PDB entry 4DMF | X-ray diffraction, 2.12 A resolution | chains A and B

# Chain A (and B)
Name: Putative hydrolase
Source organism: Pseudomonas aeruginosa
Notes: fragment: Cif; chain B of this document is another copy of the same molecule, construct and numbering; everything in this record applies to it too
Reference sequence: Q02P97 (Q02P97_PSEAB); residue numbers follow UniProt; this construct covers 25-319
Chain sequence (301 residues; each row starts with the number of its first residue):
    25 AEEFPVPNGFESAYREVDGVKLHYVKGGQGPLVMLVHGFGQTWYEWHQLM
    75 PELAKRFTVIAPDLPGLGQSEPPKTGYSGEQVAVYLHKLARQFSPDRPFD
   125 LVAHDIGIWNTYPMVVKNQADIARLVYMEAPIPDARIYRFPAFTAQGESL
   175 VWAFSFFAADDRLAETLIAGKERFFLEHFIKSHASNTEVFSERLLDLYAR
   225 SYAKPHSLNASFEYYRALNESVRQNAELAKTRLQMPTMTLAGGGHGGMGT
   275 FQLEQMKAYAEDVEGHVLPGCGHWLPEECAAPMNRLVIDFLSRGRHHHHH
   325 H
Unresolved in the structure: 318-325
Differences from the reference sequence: engineered mutation Ala177 (His in Q02P97); expression tag (320-325)
Disulfides: Cys295-Cys303
Reported in the primary citation:
  - mutagenesis - H177A: abolished catalytic activity on EBH

# How chain A and chain B interact
Contacting residue pairs (70):
  Tyr162(A) with Pro165(B); Phe167(B); Thr168(B); Ala169(B)
  Phe164(A) with Pro165(B); Ala166(B), hydrogen bond (backbone-backbone)
  Pro165(A) with Tyr162(B); Phe164(B); Ala166(B)
  Ala166(A) with Phe164(B), hydrogen bond (backbone-backbone); Pro165(B); Ala166(B); Val175(B), hydrophobic; Ser179(B), hydrogen bond (backbone-side chain)
  Phe167(A) with Ile161(B), hydrophobic; Tyr162(B); Phe178(B), hydrophobic; Ser179(B); Ala182(B), hydrophobic; Leu242(B), hydrophobic; Asn243(B)
  Thr168(A) with Tyr162(B); Asn243(B)
  Ala169(A) with Tyr162(B); Asn243(B)
  Gln170(A) with Asn243(B)
  Gly171(A) with Asn243(B), hydrogen bond (backbone-side chain)
  Glu172(A) with Ser179(B); Ala183(B)
  Ser173(A) with Ser179(B), hydrogen bond (backbone-side chain)
  Val175(A) with Ala166(B), hydrophobic
  Trp176(A) with Trp176(B), hydrophobic; Ser179(B); Phe180(B), hydrophobic
  Phe178(A) with Phe167(B)
  Ser179(A) with Ala166(B), hydrogen bond (side chain-backbone); Phe167(B); Glu172(B); Ser173(B), hydrogen bond (side chain-backbone); Trp176(B)
  Phe180(A) with Trp176(B), hydrophobic
  Ala182(A) with Phe167(B), hydrophobic
  Ala183(A) with Glu172(B)
  Asp184(A) with His202(B)
  Asp185(A) with Phe198(B); His202(B), salt bridge
  Leu187(A) with Phe198(B), hydrophobic; His202(B)
  Thr190(A) with Phe198(B)
  Leu191(A) with Leu191(B); Lys195(B); Phe199(B), hydrophobic
  Ile192(A) with Leu191(B), hydrophobic
  Lys195(A) with Thr190(B); Leu191(B), hydrogen bond (side chain-backbone); Ala193(B); Lys195(B)
  Phe198(A) with Asp185(B); Leu187(B), hydrophobic; Thr190(B)
  Phe199(A) with Leu191(B), hydrophobic
  His202(A) with Ala183(B); Asp184(B), salt bridge; Asp185(B), salt bridge; Leu187(B)
  Leu242(A) with Phe167(B), hydrophobic
  Asn243(A) with Phe167(B); Thr168(B); Ala169(B); Gly171(B)
Other interface residues (no listed pair), chain A (32 interface residues in all): Ile161, Arg186
Other interface residues (no listed pair), chain B (34 interface residues in all): Gln170, Arg186, Ile192, Arg247

# Overview
Chain A and chain B form an interface of 32 and 34 residues respectively; the contacts include 8 hydrogen
bonds and 3 salt bridges. Polar contacts include Asp185(A)-His202(B), His202(A)-Asp184(B) and
Ala166(A)-Ser179(B). From the paper: H177A of chain A abolishes catalytic activity on EBH.
Chain A and chain B are both Putative hydrolase (Pseudomonas aeruginosa); the structure, Crystal structure of
the CFTR inhibitory factor Cif with the H177A mutation, was determined by X-ray diffraction together with
4YX9, 4DLN, 4DM7, 4DMH and 4DMK from the same study.
